PDB entry 6LK8 | electron microscopy, 5.50 A resolution (low resolution: residue-level contacts below are approximate; hydrogen-bond / salt-bridge calls are withheld) | chains B and E of the 32 polymer chains in the assembly

== Chain B ==
Protein: Nuclear pore complex protein Nup85
Source organism: Xenopus laevis
UniProtKB: Q68FJ0 (NUP85_XENLA); residue numbers follow UniProt; this construct covers 1-653
Chain sequence (653 residues; each row starts with the number of its first residue):
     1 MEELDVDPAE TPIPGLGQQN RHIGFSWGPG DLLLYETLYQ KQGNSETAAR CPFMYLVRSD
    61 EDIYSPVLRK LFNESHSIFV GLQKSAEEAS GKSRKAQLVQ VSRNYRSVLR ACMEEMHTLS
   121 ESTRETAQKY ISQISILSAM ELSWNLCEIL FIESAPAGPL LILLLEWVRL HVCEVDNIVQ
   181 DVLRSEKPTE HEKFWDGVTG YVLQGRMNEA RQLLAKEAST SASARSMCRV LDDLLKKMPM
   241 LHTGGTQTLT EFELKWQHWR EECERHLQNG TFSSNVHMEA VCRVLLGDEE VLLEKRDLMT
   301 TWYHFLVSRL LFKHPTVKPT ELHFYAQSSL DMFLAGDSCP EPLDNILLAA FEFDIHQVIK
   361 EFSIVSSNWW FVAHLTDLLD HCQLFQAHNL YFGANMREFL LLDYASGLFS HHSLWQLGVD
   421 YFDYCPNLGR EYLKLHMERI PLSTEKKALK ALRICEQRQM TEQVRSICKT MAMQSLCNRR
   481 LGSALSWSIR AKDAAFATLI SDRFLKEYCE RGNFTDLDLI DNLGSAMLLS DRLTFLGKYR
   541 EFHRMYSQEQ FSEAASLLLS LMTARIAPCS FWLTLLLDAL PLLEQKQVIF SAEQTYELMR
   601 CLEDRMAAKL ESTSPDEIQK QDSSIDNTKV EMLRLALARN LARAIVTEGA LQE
Unresolved in the structure: 1-21, 152-155, 172-190, 206-229, 249-251, 272-276, 300, 335-339, 424-425, 442, 460-462, 479-483, 496-498, 526-528, 548-550, 610-617, 643-653

== Chain E ==
Protein: outer Nup160
Source organism: Xenopus laevis
UniProtKB: A0A1L8GIX3 (A0A1L8GIX3_XENLA); residues 1-1435 here = UniProt positions 1-1435
Chain sequence (1435 residues; numbered 1 to 1435; the number before each row is that of its first residue):
     1 MAAAERHMTP FQAIDWAGSI TLPMVQRVGG FTRAIMAASV NLERSYMELI GAERETSRRN
    61 FRDLSLRPDV NLVIGGPKYA DCAGGYCYSE SSSLLSATRN RFLHWTSYAD TLELVEISLD
   121 INLVNNAVRL RILNCSILPG GVHICETPNN IVVLILTNQT VHRLILPHPS RMYRSEIISD
   181 SHIQSIFTDI GKTNFHDPSN TYVIPAIPGR APNTTASTAW LSSDGEALFA LPSISGGILV
   241 IKMPPHDMEG LVTIAELKQS SVMQRLLTGW MPSSIRGDQG PAHLPVSLAV HTLDHDSYLF
   301 ALCQDHKLRM WSYKDQMCLM VADMLEYVPV SKDIRQTAGT GHKLRLAFSE TLGILYLGVY
   361 LHTPKQGQFC VFQLMCAESN RYSLDHISSI FTNQETLIDF TFTLTSMDIW ALWLDDDNQT
   421 VVKHINFEEN QAGQWNPVFV NPLPEDDLAI SDEQEPQEAY LECLFAPGRF TIAAVQKAIQ
   481 ILRKGSGRVL DLSWEELRKD VTLTVENEIQ NAVIDYDVSQ EEFRQINIEN WCKFYTCCLQ
   541 YQETLSRPLA LLVHPDTNMV CLLRKGFLSF LAPCSLVEHL YLVPAEHLLT VDESVISDDI
   601 DAASDIVNLI QCLRMIADYI SEDMAYLMES ACCHLQSPER VAEQILEDLI ANDIDNIMEN
   661 IQNKLQDTRN PIRAIGFLLQ NMDYETNADM EQPQPNTRLN LSTLYGSITA SSVVCQAICK
   721 ISATRFLICR DLLILQHLLL RLGDMALIGA GQLLHSQQEL IPRAAQLLLS YYMIRWGSQC
   781 LACAVPVDIL ESNLQHLSVL ELSDSQVEKR RYTSGIQTIV ELFFEDVARK HFPHVFIQSG
   841 ASQLQEPLNW SDLIKRITNY LLQLLWPSNP NFQFAECLMR NCQYTQLQEY VRLLLPWCQV
   901 NVGSCHFMLA QCYLVAGEGH KALDCFSQAA SEVEREDFLE KLIRVEEGES VSPRLQYYNR
   961 VLRLLEDVGL PELVIQLATI AIGEASDDWR SQAALRTRIF KHHLDMGHNN QAYDALTQIP
  1021 DPSRQLDCLR QLVVVLCERS QLQDLVEFPY VNLHNEVVGI IESRARAVDL MTHNYYELLY
  1081 AFHIYRHNYR KAGSVMFEYG MRLGREVRTL RGLQKQVNSY LACLNCLRLI RPEYAWIVQP
  1141 VSGAVYERPG ASPKRNYDGE SSAVPSSSQI EILELRDLEK EYVLAQTRLT LAKHNPSTAA
  1201 IAGSSAAEEM VALLVQAGLF DTAISLCQTF KLALTSVFEG LACKCIRLQQ GGEAAQAEAW
  1261 EWLAANQLAT VITTKESSAT DEAWRLMISY LDKYEAKNTL YHHCIINKLL SHGVPLPNWL
  1321 INRYKAMDAA ELLRLYLKYD LLEEAAELVL EYVDALLGKG HQYFGIQAPL SATSQLVWFP
  1381 YSAIDHLRQA LGENESNQHN QAILSKLQRK MDEYFQKLKK ATDDYKKLVQ KPLRA
Unresolved in the structure: 1-41, 70-74, 108-114, 174-196, 403-407, 429-430, 511-519, 637-638, 686-689, 703-708, 789-806, 844-848, 986-989, 1007-1011, 1040-1041, 1140-1167, 1197-1435

== Interface between chain B and chain E ==
Residue-residue contacts (10):
  A592(B) with L1121(E)
  E593(B) with L1121(E)
  Y596(B) with L1121(E); L1124(E); N1125(E)
  V630(B) with L1129(E)
  L637(B) with L1079(E)
  L641(B) with Y1076(E); L1079(E); Y1080(E)
Other interface residues (no listed pair), chain B (9 interface residues in all): Q594, L633, N640
Other interface residues (no listed pair), chain E (8 interface residues in all): N1118

== In short ==
9 residues of chain B and 8 residues of chain E are in contact.
Chain B is Nuclear pore complex protein Nup85 and chain E is outer Nup160, both from Xenopus laevis; the
structure, Structure of Xenopus laevis Cytoplasmic Ring subunit, was determined by electron microscopy.
